8G2Y - chains B and G of the 5 polymer chains in the assembly; structure by electron microscopy, 3.44 A resolution.

== Chain B ==
Name: Guanine nucleotide-binding protein G(I)/G(S)/G(T) subunit beta-1
From: Homo sapiens
Reference sequence: P62873 (GBB1_HUMAN); numbering as in UniProt (aligned over 2-340)
Sequence (358 residues; numbered -17 to 340; the number before each row is that of its first residue; numbers below 1 keep their minus sign (Met-17 is residue -17)):
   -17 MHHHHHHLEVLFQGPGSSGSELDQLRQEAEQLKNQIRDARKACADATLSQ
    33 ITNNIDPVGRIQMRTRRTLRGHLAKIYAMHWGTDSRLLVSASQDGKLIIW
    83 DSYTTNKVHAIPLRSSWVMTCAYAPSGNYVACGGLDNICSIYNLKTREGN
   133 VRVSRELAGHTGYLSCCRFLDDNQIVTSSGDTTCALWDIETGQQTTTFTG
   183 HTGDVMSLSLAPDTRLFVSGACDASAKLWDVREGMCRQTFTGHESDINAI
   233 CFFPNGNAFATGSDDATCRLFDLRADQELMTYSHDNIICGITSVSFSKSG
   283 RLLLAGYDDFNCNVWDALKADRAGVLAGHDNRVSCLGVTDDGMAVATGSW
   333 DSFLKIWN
Disordered / not traced: -17 to 40, 65-68, 128-132
Construct notes: expression tag (-17 to 1)
Curated features (UniProtKB/Swiss-Prot):
  - modified residue: Ser2 (N-acetylserine), His266 (Phosphohistidine)
  - natural variant: Leu30 (L30F: In MRD42; uncertain significance), Arg52 (R52G: In MRD42), Gly64 (G64V: In MRD42), Asp76 (D76E: In MRD42; D76G: In MRD42), Gly77 (G77S: In MRD42), Lys78 (K78R: In MRD42), Ile80 (I80N: In MRD42; I80T: In MRD42), His91 (H91R: In MRD42; uncertain significance), Ala92 (A92T: In MRD42), Pro94 (P94S: In MRD42), Leu95 (L95P: In MRD42), Arg96 (R96L: In MRD42), 5 further natural variant entries in UniProt

== Chain G ==
Name: Guanine nucleotide-binding protein G(I)/G(S)/G(O) subunit gamma-2
From: Homo sapiens
Reference sequence: P59768 (GBG2_HUMAN); residues 1-71 here = UniProt positions 1-71
Sequence (71 residues; row label = number of the first residue in the row):
     1 MASNNTASIAQARKLVEQLKMEANIDRIKVSKAAADLMAYCEAHAKEDPL
    51 LTPVPASENPFREKKFFCAIL
Disordered / not traced: 1-12, 51-71
Curated features (UniProtKB/Swiss-Prot):
  - modified residue: Ala2 (N-acetylalanine), Cys68 (Cysteine methyl ester)
  - lipidation: Cys68 (S-geranylgeranyl cysteine)

== Interface between chain B and chain G ==
Pairs across the interface - 20 pairs, chain B then chain G:
  Lys209(B) with Gln18(G), hydrogen bond
  Cys218(B) with Gln18(G); Met21(G)
  Phe235(B) with Tyr40(G), hydrophobic
  Pro236(B) with Tyr40(G)
  Asn237(B) with Tyr40(G)
  Arg256(B) with Arg27(G); Ile28(G), hydrogen bond (backbone-backbone)
  Ala257(B) with Ile28(G)
  Ser279(B) with Asp48(G)
  Lys280(B) with Glu47(G)
  Ser281(B) with Tyr40(G); His44(G); Asp48(G), hydrogen bond
  Arg283(B) with Cys41(G)
  Leu300(B) with Met38(G), hydrophobic
  Gly324(B) with Pro49(G); Leu50(G)
  Met325(B) with Pro49(G), hydrophobic
  Val327(B) with Leu50(G), hydrophobic
Other interface residues (no listed pair), chain B (21 interface residues in all): Met217, Arg219, Gln220, Ala240, Leu261, Ala326
Other interface residues (no listed pair), chain G (19 interface residues in all): Glu22, Ile25, Asp26, Val30, Ala33, Leu37, Ala45

== Summary ==
21 residues of chain B and 19 residues of chain G are in contact; the contacts include 3 hydrogen bonds. Polar
pairs include Lys209(B)-Gln18(G), Ser281(B)-Asp48(G) and Arg256(B)-Ile28(G).
Here chain B is Guanine nucleotide-binding protein G(I)/G(S)/G(T) subunit beta-1 and chain G is Guanine
nucleotide-binding protein G(I)/G(S)/G(O) subunit gamma-2, both from Homo sapiens. Entry 8G2Y (Cryo-EM
structure of ADGRF1 coupled to miniGs/q) was determined by electron microscopy.
